PDB entry 9HMQ | X-ray diffraction, 2.25 A resolution | chain AAA

# Chain AAA
Molecule: Lysozyme C
From: Gallus gallus
Notes: EC 3.2.1.17
Reference sequence: P00698 (LYSC_CHICK); residues 1-129 here correspond to UniProt positions 19-147 (UniProt number = residue number + 18)
Amino-acid sequence (129 residues; numbered 1 to 129; the number before each row is that of its first residue):
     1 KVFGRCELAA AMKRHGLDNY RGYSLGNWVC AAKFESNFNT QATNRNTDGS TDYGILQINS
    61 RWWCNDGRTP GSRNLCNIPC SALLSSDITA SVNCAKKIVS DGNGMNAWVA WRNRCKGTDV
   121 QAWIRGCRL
Disulfides: Cys6-Cys127, Cys30-Cys115, Cys64-Cys80, Cys76-Cys94
Metal / ion sites: platinum (II) ion site 1: Lys1 (together with ammonia); platinum (II) ion site 2: Arg14, His15 (together with ammonia); platinum (II) ion site 3: His15 (together with ammonia); platinum (II) ion site 4: Lys33 (together with ammonia)
Residues lining bound ligands:
  - ammonia (NH3), molecule 1: Lys1, Thr40, Gln41, Leu84, Ser85, Ser86
  - ammonia (NH3), molecule 2: Ala11, Arg14, His15, Asp87, Ile88, Thr89
  - ammonia (NH3), molecule 3: Lys33, Asn37, Phe38
Reported in the primary citation:
  - platinum (II) ion coordination: Arg14, His15
  - binding site for platinum (II) ion: Arg14

# In short
Ligands of chain AAA: 3 copies of ammonia. Arg14 and His15 form the platinum (II) ion site 2. From the paper:
a binding site for platinum (II) ion at Arg14; platinum (II) ion coordination by Arg14 and His15.
Chain AAA is Lysozyme C (Gallus gallus); the structure, X-structure of the adduct formed upon reaction of the
diiodido analogue of picoplatin with lysozyme (structure ..., was determined by X-ray diffraction (same
publication as 9HLK, 9HMK, 9HN6 and 9HNB).
